PDB entry 2OVP | X-ray diffraction, 2.90 A resolution | chains A and B

Chain A:
Molecule: S-phase kinase-associated protein 1A
Organism: Homo sapiens
UniProtKB: P63208 (SKP1_HUMAN); aligned to UniProt positions 1-135 over residues 1001-1149 (the alignment contains insertions or deletions, so no single offset holds)
Chain sequence (149 residues; row label = number of the first residue in the row; note: 14 numbers in that range are skipped by the numbering (no residue carries them; nothing is unmodelled there)):
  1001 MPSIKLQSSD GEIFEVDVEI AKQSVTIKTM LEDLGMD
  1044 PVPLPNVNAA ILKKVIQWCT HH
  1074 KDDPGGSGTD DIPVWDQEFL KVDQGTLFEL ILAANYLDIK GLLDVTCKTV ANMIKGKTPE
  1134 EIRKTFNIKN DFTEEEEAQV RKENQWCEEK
Unresolved in the structure: 1001, 1074-1083, 1160-1163
Sequence notes: linker (1078-1081)

Chain B:
Molecule: F-box/WD repeat protein 7
Organism: Homo sapiens
Notes: fragment: N-terminal residues 263-707
UniProtKB: Q969H0 (FBXW7_HUMAN); residues 2263-2707 here correspond to UniProt positions 263-707 (UniProt number = residue number - 2000)
Chain sequence (445 residues; numbered 2263 to 2707; the number before each row is that of its first residue):
  2263 TQVKHMMQVI EPQFQRDFIS LLPKELALYV LSFLEPKDLL QAAQTCRYWR ILAEDNLLWR
  2323 EKCKEEGIDE PLHIKRRKVI KPGFIHSPWK SAYIRQHRID TNWRRGELKS PKVLKGHDDH
  2383 VITCLQFCGN RIVSGSDDNT LKVWSAVTGK CLRTLVGHTG GVWSSQMRDN IIISGSTDRT
  2443 LKVWNAETGE CIHTLYGHTS TVRCMHLHEK RVVSGSRDAT LRVWDIETGQ CLHVLMGHVA
  2503 AVRCVQYDGR RVVSGAYDFM VKVWDPETET CLHTLQGHTN RVYSLQFDGI HVVSGSLDTS
  2563 IRVWDVETGN CIHTLTGHQS LTSGMELKDN ILVSGNADST VKIWDIKTGQ CLQTLQGPNK
  2623 HQSAVTCLQF NKNFVITSSD DGTVKLWDLK TGEFIRNLVT LESGGSGGVV WRIRASNTKL
  2683 VCAVGSRNGT EETKLLVLDF DVDMK
Unresolved in the structure: 2338-2340, 2707

How chain A and chain B interact:
Pairs across the interface (84; chain A residue first):
  Gln-1097(A) / Phe-2280(B)
  Leu-1100(A) / Phe-2280(B)  hydrophobic
  Phe-1101(A) / Phe-2280(B)
  Phe-1101(A) / Leu-2283(B)  hydrophobic
  Phe-1101(A) / Leu-2284(B)
  Ile-1104(A) / Phe-2280(B)  hydrophobic
  Ile-1104(A) / Leu-2284(B)  hydrophobic
  Ile-1104(A) / Leu-2288(B)  hydrophobic
  Leu-1105(A) / Pro-2285(B)
  Leu-1105(A) / Leu-2288(B)  hydrophobic
  Asn-1108(A) / Leu-2288(B)
  Leu-1116(A) / Leu-2288(B)  hydrophobic
  Asp-1117(A) / Tyr-2291(B)  hydrogen bond
  Asp-1117(A) / Phe-2295(B)
  Cys-1120(A) / Tyr-2291(B)  hydrophobic
  Cys-1120(A) / Val-2292(B)  hydrophobic
  Lys-1121(A) / Phe-2295(B)
  Val-1123(A) / Phe-2280(B)  hydrophobic
  Val-1123(A) / Val-2292(B)  hydrophobic
  Ala-1124(A) / Val-2292(B)
  Ala-1124(A) / Phe-2295(B)  hydrophobic
  Ala-1124(A) / Leu-2296(B)
  Ile-1127(A) / Leu-2293(B)  hydrophobic
  Ile-1127(A) / Leu-2296(B)  hydrophobic
  Ile-1127(A) / Ala-2304(B)  hydrophobic
  Ile-1127(A) / Trp-2311(B)  hydrophobic
  Lys-1128(A) / Phe-2295(B)
  Lys-1128(A) / Leu-2296(B)
  Lys-1128(A) / Asp-2300(B)
  Gly-1129(A) / Asp-2300(B)  hydrogen bond (backbone-side chain)
  Lys-1130(A) / Lys-2299(B)
  Lys-1130(A) / Asp-2300(B)
  Lys-1130(A) / Gln-2303(B)
  Thr-1131(A) / Gln-2303(B)
  Pro-1132(A) / Gln-2303(B)
  Pro-1132(A) / Gln-2306(B)
  Ile-1135(A) / Gln-2303(B)
  Ile-1135(A) / Ala-2304(B)
  Ile-1135(A) / Thr-2307(B)
  Ile-1135(A) / Trp-2311(B)  hydrophobic
  Arg-1136(A) / Gln-2306(B)  hydrogen bond (side chain-backbone)
  Arg-1136(A) / Thr-2307(B)  hydrogen bond (side chain-backbone)
  Phe-1139(A) / Arg-2278(B)
  Phe-1139(A) / Asp-2279(B)
  Phe-1139(A) / Phe-2280(B)  hydrophobic
  Phe-1139(A) / Trp-2311(B)  hydrophobic
  Asn-1140(A) / Arg-2278(B)
  Ile-1141(A) / Gln-2277(B)
  Ile-1141(A) / Asp-2279(B)
  Ile-1141(A) / Thr-2307(B)
  Ile-1141(A) / Cys-2308(B)  hydrophobic
  Ile-1141(A) / Trp-2311(B)
  Lys-1142(A) / Gln-2277(B)
  Lys-1142(A) / Arg-2278(B)
  Lys-1142(A) / Cys-2308(B)
  Asp-1144(A) / Gln-2277(B)
  Asp-1144(A) / Cys-2308(B)
  Asp-1144(A) / Arg-2309(B)  hydrogen bond (backbone-side chain)
  Phe-1145(A) / Ala-2305(B)
  Phe-1145(A) / Gln-2306(B)
  Phe-1145(A) / Thr-2307(B)
  Phe-1145(A) / Cys-2308(B)
  Phe-1145(A) / Arg-2309(B)
  Thr-1146(A) / Arg-2309(B)
  Glu-1149(A) / Arg-2309(B)  salt bridge
  Val-1153(A) / Ala-2305(B)
  Val-1153(A) / Gln-2306(B)
  Val-1153(A) / Arg-2312(B)
  Arg-1154(A) / Gln-2306(B)  hydrogen bond
  Lys-1155(A) / Arg-2360(B)  hydrogen bond (backbone-side chain)
  Glu-1156(A) / Arg-2312(B)  salt bridge
  Glu-1156(A) / His-2348(B)  salt bridge
  Glu-1156(A) / Ile-2356(B)
  Glu-1156(A) / Arg-2360(B)
  Asn-1157(A) / Leu-2302(B)
  Asn-1157(A) / Ala-2305(B)
  Asn-1157(A) / Gln-2306(B)  hydrogen bond (backbone-side chain)
  Asn-1157(A) / Lys-2352(B)
  Gln-1158(A) / Leu-2302(B)
  Trp-1159(A) / Lys-2299(B)
  Trp-1159(A) / Leu-2302(B)  hydrophobic
  Trp-1159(A) / Tyr-2355(B)
  Trp-1159(A) / His-2359(B)  hydrogen bond (backbone-side chain)
  Trp-1159(A) / Arg-2367(B)
Interface residues without a listed pair, chain A (37 interface residues in all): Asn-1143, Gln-1152
Interface residues without a listed pair, chain B (40 interface residues in all): Pro-2274, Phe-2276, Ile-2281, Pro-2298, Tyr-2310, Glu-2316, Pro-2344, Thr-2363

In short:
The interface between chain A and chain B involves 37 residues on one side and 40 on the other, with 9
hydrogen bonds and 3 salt bridges. Among the polar pairs are Glu-1149(A)/Arg-2309(B), Glu-1156(A)/Arg-2312(B)
and Glu-1156(A)/His-2348(B).
Here chain A is S-phase kinase-associated protein 1A and chain B is F-box/WD repeat protein 7, both from Homo
sapiens. Entry 2OVP (Structure of the Skp1-Fbw7 complex) was determined by X-ray diffraction (same publication
as 2OVQ and 2OVR).
